3RWU - chains A and T of the 3 polymer chains in the assembly; structure by X-ray diffraction, 2.33 A resolution.

[Chain A]
Name: DNA polymerase
From: Enterobacteria phage RB69
Notes: EC 2.7.7.7
UniProtKB: Q38087 (DPOL_BPR69); numbering as in UniProt (aligned over 1-901)
Chain sequence (901 residues; numbered 1 to 901; the number before each row is that of its first residue):
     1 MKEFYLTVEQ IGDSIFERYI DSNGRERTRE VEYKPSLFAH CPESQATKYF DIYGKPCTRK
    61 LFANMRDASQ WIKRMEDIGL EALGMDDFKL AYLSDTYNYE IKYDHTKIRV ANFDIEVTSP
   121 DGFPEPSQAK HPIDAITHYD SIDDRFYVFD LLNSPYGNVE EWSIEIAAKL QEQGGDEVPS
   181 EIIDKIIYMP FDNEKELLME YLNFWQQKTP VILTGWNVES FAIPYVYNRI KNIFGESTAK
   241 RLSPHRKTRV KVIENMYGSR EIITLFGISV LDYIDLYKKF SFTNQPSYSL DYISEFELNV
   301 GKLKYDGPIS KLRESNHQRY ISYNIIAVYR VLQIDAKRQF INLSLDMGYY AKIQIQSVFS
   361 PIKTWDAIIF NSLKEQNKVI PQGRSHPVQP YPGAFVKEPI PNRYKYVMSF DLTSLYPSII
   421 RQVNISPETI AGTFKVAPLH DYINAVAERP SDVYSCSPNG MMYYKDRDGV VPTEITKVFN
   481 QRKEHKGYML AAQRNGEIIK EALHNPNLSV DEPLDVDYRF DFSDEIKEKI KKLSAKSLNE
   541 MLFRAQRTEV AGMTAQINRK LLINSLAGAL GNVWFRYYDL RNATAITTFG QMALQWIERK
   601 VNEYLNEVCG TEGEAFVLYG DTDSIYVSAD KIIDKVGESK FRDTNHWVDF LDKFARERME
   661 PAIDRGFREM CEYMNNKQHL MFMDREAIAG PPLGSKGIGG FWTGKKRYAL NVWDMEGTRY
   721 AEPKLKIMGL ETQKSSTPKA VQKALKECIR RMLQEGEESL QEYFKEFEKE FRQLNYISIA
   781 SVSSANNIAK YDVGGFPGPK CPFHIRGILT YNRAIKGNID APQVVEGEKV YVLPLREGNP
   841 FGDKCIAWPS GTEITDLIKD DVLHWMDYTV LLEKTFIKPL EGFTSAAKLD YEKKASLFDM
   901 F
Construct notes: conflict Ala222 (Asp in Q38087), Ala327 (Asp in Q38087); engineered mutation Ala567 (Tyr in Q38087)
Bound ions: Ca2+ site 1 near Glu116 (its only coordinating residue here); Ca2+ site 2: Asp411, Leu412, Asp623 (together with ATP); Ca2+ site 3: Asp411, Asp623 (together with ATP); Ca2+ site 4: Asn505, Asn507, Lys531
Residues lining bound ligands: ATP (adenosine-5'-triphosphate): Asp411, Leu412, Thr413, Ser414, Leu415, Tyr416, Pro417, Arg482, Lys486, Lys560, Leu561, Asn564, Thr622, Asp623
Curated features (UniProtKB/Swiss-Prot):
  - region: Thr248 to Thr264 (Beta hairpin), Lys705 to Tyr708 (Binding of DNA in B-conformation), Leu897 to Phe901 (Interaction with the polymerase clamp)
  - binding site (Mg(2+)): Asp114, Glu116, Asp411, Leu412, Asp623
  - binding site (substrate): Ser414 to Tyr416, Arg482, Lys560
  - site: Asp621 (Optimization of metal coordination by the polymerase active site), Lys706 (Optimization of metal coordination by the polymerase active site), Asp714 (Essential for viral replication)
  - mutagenesis: Leu415 (L415A/G: Decreases base selectivity by several hundred fold; L415G/F: Increased misinsertion, increased mismatch extension and inefficient proofreading; L415M: No effect on base selectivity), Leu561 (L561A: No effect on the ability to recognize damaged DNA. Increase in probability of nucleotide incorporation), Ser565 (S565G: Increased incorporation efficiency of correct dNMPs; when associated with A-567), Asp621 (D621A: Drastic decrease in the efficiency of incorporation of dGMP), Lys706 (K706A: Almost complete loss of polymerase activity), Asp714 (D714A: Complete loss of viral replication)

[Chain T]
Molecule: 18-nt DNA strand
Sequence (18 nucleotides; each row starts with the number of its first residue):
     1 TCGXGTAAGC AGTCCGCG
Modified residues: DFT (1-[2-deoxyribofuranosyl]-2,4-difluoro-5-methyl-benzene-5'monophosphate) at position 4

[How chain A and chain T interact]
Residue-residue contacts - 45 pairs, chain A then chain T:
  Glu219(A) - DC2(T)  hydrogen bond to the base
  Ile253(A) - DC2(T)  base contact
  Glu254(A) - DC2(T)  sugar contact
  Arg260(A) - DC2(T)  salt bridge to the phosphate
  Ile262(A) - DC2(T)  base contact
  Asp275(A) - DG3(T)  base contact
  Phe359(A) - DG3(T)  sugar contact
  Ser360(A) - DG3(T)  sugar contact
  Ser360(A) - DFT_4(T)  hydrogen bond to the phosphate
  Pro361(A) - DFT_4(T)  phosphate contact
  Ile362(A) - DFT_4(T)  hydrogen bond to the phosphate
  Tyr391(A) - DG5(T)  phosphate contact
  Tyr391(A) - DT6(T)  sugar contact
  Pro392(A) - DT6(T)  phosphate contact
  Pro392(A) - DA7(T)  phosphate contact
  Gly393(A) - DT6(T)  hydrogen bond to the phosphate
  Gly393(A) - DA7(T)  hydrogen bond to the phosphate
  Ala394(A) - DA7(T)  sugar contact
  Val396(A) - DA8(T)  phosphate contact
  Leu561(A) - DFT_4(T)  base contact
  Asn564(A) - DFT_4(T)  base contact
  Ser565(A) - DFT_4(T)  base contact
  Gly568(A) - DFT_4(T)  base contact
  Gly568(A) - DG5(T)  sugar contact
  Ala569(A) - DFT_4(T)  sugar contact
  Gly571(A) - DG5(T)  sugar contact
  Asn572(A) - DFT_4(T)  hydrogen bond to the phosphate
  Asn572(A) - DG5(T)  hydrogen bond to the phosphate
  Lys705(A) - DA8(T)  salt bridge to the phosphate
  Lys705(A) - DG9(T)  sugar contact
  Lys706(A) - DA7(T)  base contact
  Lys706(A) - DA8(T)  sugar contact
  Arg707(A) - DG9(T)  phosphate contact
  Arg707(A) - DC10(T)  salt bridge to the phosphate
  Ser784(A) - DT1(T)  hydrogen bond to the base
  Asn786(A) - DT1(T)  hydrogen bond to the base
  Pro799(A) - DC14(T)  phosphate contact
  Lys800(A) - DT13(T)  phosphate contact
  Lys800(A) - DC14(T)  hydrogen bond to the phosphate
  Cys801(A) - DT13(T)  sugar contact
  Phe803(A) - DG12(T)  sugar contact
  Gly827(A) - DT1(T)  hydrogen bond to the base
  Lys844(A) - DT13(T)  salt bridge to the phosphate
  Lys874(A) - DG12(T)  salt bridge to the phosphate
  Lys878(A) - DA11(T)  phosphate contact
Also at the interface, not in a pair above, chain A (44 interface residues in all): Asn255, Lys279, Lys363, Pro390, Glu398, Thr703, Glu731, Lys734, Arg806

[Overview]
44 residues of chain A face 14 of chain T across their interface, with 11 hydrogen bonds and 5 salt bridges.
Polar contacts include Glu219(A)-DC2(T), Ser784(A)-DT1(T) and Asn786(A)-DT1(T). Ligands of chain A: ATP.
Here chain A is DNA polymerase (Enterobacteria phage RB69) and chain T is an 18-nt DNA strand. Entry 3RWU
(RB69 DNA Polymerase (Y567A) Ternary Complex with dATP Opposite Difluorotoluene Nucleoside) was determined by
X-ray diffraction, deposited together with 3QEP.
